2DW7 - chains A and B; structure by X-ray diffraction, 2.50 A resolution.

== Chain A (and B) ==
Protein: Bll6730 protein
From: Bradyrhizobium japonicum
Notes: EC 4.2.1.81; chain B of this document is another copy of the same molecule, construct and numbering; everything in this record applies to it too
UniProt: Q89FH0 (Q89FH0_BRAJA); numbering as in UniProt (aligned over 1-389)
Sequence (389 residues; each row starts with the number of its first residue):
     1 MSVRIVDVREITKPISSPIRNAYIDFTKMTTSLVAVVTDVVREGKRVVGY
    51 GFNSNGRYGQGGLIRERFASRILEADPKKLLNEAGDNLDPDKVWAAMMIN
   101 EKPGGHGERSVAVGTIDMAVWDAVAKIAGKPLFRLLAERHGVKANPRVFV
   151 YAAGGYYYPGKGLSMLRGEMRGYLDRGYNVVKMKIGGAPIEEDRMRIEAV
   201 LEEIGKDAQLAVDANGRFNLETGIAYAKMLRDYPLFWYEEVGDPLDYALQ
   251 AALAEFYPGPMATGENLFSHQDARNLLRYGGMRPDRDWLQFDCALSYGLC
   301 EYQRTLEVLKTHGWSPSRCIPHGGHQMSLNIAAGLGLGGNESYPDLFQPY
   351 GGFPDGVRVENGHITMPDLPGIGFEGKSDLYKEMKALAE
Disordered / not traced: 1
Ion coordination: Mg2+: Asp213, Glu239, Glu265 (together with s,r meso-tartaric acid)
Ligand contacts: s,r meso-tartaric acid (SRT): Asn21, Phe26, Asn55, Tyr156, Lys182, Lys184, Asp213, Asn215, Glu239, Glu240, Glu265, His322, Glu341, Tyr343

== How chain A and chain B interact ==
Residue-residue contacts (89):
  Tyr23(A) - Glu101(B)
  Tyr23(A) - Pro103(B)
  Ile24(A) - Asn100(B)
  Ile24(A) - Glu101(B)
  Ile24(A) - Lys102(B)
  Asp25(A) - Asn100(B)  hydrogen bond (backbone-side chain)
  Gly56(A) - Lys102(B)
  Arg57(A) - Arg67(B)
  Arg57(A) - Lys102(B)
  Arg57(A) - Pro103(B)  hydrogen bond (side chain-backbone)
  Arg57(A) - Gly104(B)  hydrogen bond (side chain-backbone)
  Arg57(A) - Gly105(B)
  Arg57(A) - Arg109(B)
  Tyr58(A) - Arg67(B)
  Tyr58(A) - Arg71(B)  hydrogen bond
  Tyr58(A) - Asn100(B)  hydrogen bond (side chain-backbone)
  Tyr58(A) - Glu101(B)
  Leu63(A) - Glu108(B)
  Arg67(A) - Arg57(B)
  Arg67(A) - Tyr58(B)
  Arg67(A) - Gln60(B)
  Arg67(A) - Glu108(B)  salt bridge
  Arg71(A) - Tyr58(B)  hydrogen bond
  Asn100(A) - Ile24(B)
  Asn100(A) - Asp25(B)  hydrogen bond (side chain-backbone)
  Asn100(A) - Tyr58(B)  hydrogen bond (backbone-side chain)
  Glu101(A) - Tyr23(B)
  Glu101(A) - Ile24(B)
  Glu101(A) - Tyr58(B)
  Lys102(A) - Ile24(B)
  Lys102(A) - Gly56(B)
  Lys102(A) - Arg57(B)  hydrogen bond (backbone-side chain)
  Lys102(A) - Glu265(B)  salt bridge
  Lys102(A) - Asn266(B)
  Lys102(A) - His322(B)
  Pro103(A) - Tyr23(B)
  Pro103(A) - Arg57(B)  hydrogen bond (backbone-side chain)
  Pro103(A) - Pro244(B)
  Pro103(A) - Asn266(B)
  Gly104(A) - Arg57(B)  hydrogen bond (backbone-side chain)
  Gly104(A) - Asn266(B)
  Gly105(A) - Arg57(B)
  Gly105(A) - His106(B)
  Gly105(A) - Gly107(B)
  Gly105(A) - Glu108(B)
  Gly105(A) - Asn266(B)
  Gly105(A) - Phe268(B)
  His106(A) - Gly105(B)
  His106(A) - Leu245(B)
  Gly107(A) - Gly105(B)
  Gly107(A) - Gly107(B)
  Gly107(A) - Glu108(B)
  Glu108(A) - Leu63(B)
  Glu108(A) - Arg67(B)  salt bridge
  Glu108(A) - Gly105(B)
  Glu108(A) - Gly107(B)
  Glu108(A) - Glu108(B)
  Glu108(A) - Arg109(B)
  Arg109(A) - Arg57(B)
  Arg109(A) - Glu108(B)  salt bridge
  Asp243(A) - Gln271(B)  hydrogen bond
  Pro244(A) - Pro103(B)
  Pro244(A) - Gly104(B)
  Leu245(A) - His106(B)
  Leu245(A) - Asp272(B)
  Leu245(A) - Asn275(B)  hydrogen bond (backbone-side chain)
  Asp246(A) - Arg274(B)  salt bridge
  Asp246(A) - Arg278(B)  salt bridge
  Tyr247(A) - Asn275(B)
  Tyr247(A) - Tyr279(B)
  Ala248(A) - Arg278(B)
  Ala248(A) - Tyr279(B)
  Glu265(A) - Lys102(B)  salt bridge
  Asn266(A) - Lys102(B)
  Asn266(A) - Pro103(B)
  Asn266(A) - Gly104(B)
  Asn266(A) - Gly105(B)
  Phe268(A) - Gly105(B)
  Gln271(A) - Asp243(B)  hydrogen bond
  Gln271(A) - Leu245(B)
  Asp272(A) - Leu245(B)
  Arg274(A) - Asp246(B)  salt bridge
  Asn275(A) - Leu245(B)  hydrogen bond (side chain-backbone)
  Asn275(A) - Tyr247(B)
  Arg278(A) - Asp246(B)  salt bridge
  Arg278(A) - Ala248(B)
  Tyr279(A) - Tyr247(B)
  Tyr279(A) - Ala248(B)
  Tyr279(A) - Tyr279(B)  hydrophobic
Interface residues without a listed pair, chain A (39 interface residues in all): Gln60, Glu74, Asn215, Ser269, His322
Interface residues without a listed pair, chain B (41 interface residues in all): Lys28, Asn55, Gly59, Asn215, Ser269

== In short ==
Chain A and chain B form an interface of 39 and 41 residues respectively, with 15 hydrogen bonds and 9 salt
bridges. Polar pairs include Arg67(A)-Glu108(B), Lys102(A)-Glu265(B) and Arg109(A)-Glu108(B). Chain A binds
s,r meso-tartaric acid. Asp213(A), Glu239(A) and Glu265(A) coordinate Mg2+.
Chain A and chain B are both Bll6730 protein (Bradyrhizobium japonicum); the structure, Crystal structure of
D-tartrate dehydratase from Bradyrhizobium japonicum complexed with Mg++ and meso-tartrate, was determined by
X-ray diffraction, deposited together with 2DW6.
